Entry 8AAJ (X-ray diffraction, 3.70 A resolution); this record covers chains A and B of the 3 polymer chains in the assembly.

Chain A:
Molecule: Replication factor A
Source organism: Pyrococcus abyssi GE5
Reference sequence: G8ZHS0 (G8ZHS0_PYRAB); residues 1-358 here = UniProt positions 1-358
Sequence (358 residues; each row starts with the number of its first residue):
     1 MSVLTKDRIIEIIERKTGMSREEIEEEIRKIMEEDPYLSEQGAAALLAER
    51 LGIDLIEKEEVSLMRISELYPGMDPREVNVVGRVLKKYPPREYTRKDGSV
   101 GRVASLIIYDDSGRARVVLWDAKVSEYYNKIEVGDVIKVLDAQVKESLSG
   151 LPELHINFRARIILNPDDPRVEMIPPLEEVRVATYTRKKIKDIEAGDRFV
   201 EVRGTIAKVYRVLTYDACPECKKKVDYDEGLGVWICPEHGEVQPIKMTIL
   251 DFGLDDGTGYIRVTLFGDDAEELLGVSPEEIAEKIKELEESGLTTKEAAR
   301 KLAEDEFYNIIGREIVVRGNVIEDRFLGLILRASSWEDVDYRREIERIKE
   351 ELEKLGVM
Unresolved in the structure: 1
Differences from the reference sequence: engineered mutation Ser2 (Thr in G8ZHS0)
Metal / ion sites: Zn2+: Cys218, Cys221, Cys236, His239
Reported in the primary citation:
  - self-association interface (contacts with another copy of this molecule): Glu23, Glu27

Chain B:
Molecule: RPA32 subunit of the hetero-oligomeric complex involved in homologous recombination
Source organism: Pyrococcus abyssi GE5
Reference sequence: Q9V1Z1 (Q9V1Z1_PYRAB); residues 1-267 here correspond to UniProt positions 5-271 (UniProt number = residue number + 4)
Sequence (268 residues; each row starts with the number of its first residue; numbering starts at 0):
     0 MSKKRMPATRLYIKDILEGYFVKSEGDFEPNYLITKYARKVYRAKIVGTV
    50 VREPLIAEDETYGKFQVDDGTGVIWVLGFRDDTKFAKLVRKGDLVQVIGK
   100 IAEWRDDKQILVEGVSKVHPNMWILHRYETLKEKIEHIKKAKIALEIYNQ
   150 YGITAKSKVIAKNKGIEEELLEVIDELYGIMMEERSIEEPMEELLEEEIP
   200 EEKEENELLEKAKEDILNILRQKRTAISRKYILKKLGDKYDEETIDDAIT
   250 ELLAQGEIYEPETGYYKL
Unresolved in the structure: 0, 186-267
Differences from the reference sequence: initiating methionine (0); engineered mutation Ser1 (Met5 in Q9V1Z1)

Interface between chain A and chain B:
Contacting residue pairs (51; chain A residue first):
  Lys191(A) - Glu166(B)  salt bridge
  Arg203(A) - Glu128(B)  salt bridge
  Thr205(A) - Lys44(B)
  Thr205(A) - Gln95(B)
  Thr205(A) - Ile97(B)
  Ala207(A) - Arg4(B)
  Lys208(A) - Arg4(B)
  Asp255(A) - Pro6(B)
  Asp255(A) - Ala7(B)  hydrogen bond (side chain-backbone)
  Asp255(A) - Lys44(B)  salt bridge
  Asp256(A) - Lys44(B)
  Gly257(A) - Pro6(B)
  Gly257(A) - Ala7(B)
  Gly257(A) - Lys44(B)
  Thr258(A) - Pro6(B)
  Gly259(A) - Pro6(B)
  Tyr260(A) - Arg4(B)  hydrogen bond
  Glu304(A) - Lys83(B)  hydrogen bond (backbone-side chain)
  Tyr308(A) - Lys83(B)
  Tyr308(A) - Phe84(B)
  Tyr308(A) - Leu87(B)  hydrophobic
  Asn309(A) - Val114(B)
  Asn309(A) - Ser115(B)  hydrogen bond (backbone-side chain)
  Ile311(A) - Glu112(B)
  Ile311(A) - Gly113(B)
  Ile311(A) - Val114(B)  hydrogen bond (backbone-backbone)
  Ile311(A) - Ser115(B)
  Gly312(A) - Gln95(B)  hydrogen bond (backbone-side chain)
  Gly312(A) - Ser115(B)
  Glu314(A) - Arg9(B)  salt bridge
  Glu314(A) - Gln95(B)  hydrogen bond
  Glu314(A) - Met121(B)
  Tyr341(A) - His118(B)
  Tyr341(A) - Asn120(B)
  Tyr341(A) - Met121(B)  hydrophobic
  Tyr341(A) - Leu124(B)  hydrophobic
  Glu344(A) - Leu124(B)
  Ile345(A) - Ile123(B)  hydrophobic
  Ile345(A) - Leu124(B)  hydrophobic
  Ile345(A) - Tyr127(B)  hydrophobic
  Ile348(A) - Leu124(B)  hydrophobic
  Ile348(A) - Tyr127(B)  hydrophobic
  Ile348(A) - Glu128(B)
  Ile348(A) - Lys131(B)
  Lys349(A) - Tyr127(B)
  Glu351(A) - Lys131(B)  salt bridge
  Leu352(A) - Lys131(B)
  Leu355(A) - Ile134(B)  hydrophobic
  Leu355(A) - Glu135(B)
  Leu355(A) - Lys138(B)  hydrogen bond (backbone-side chain)
  Val357(A) - Ile134(B)  hydrophobic
Other interface residues (no listed pair), chain A (32 interface residues in all): Ile206, Tyr210, Asp305, Arg313, Val339, Gly356
Other interface residues (no listed pair), chain B (27 interface residues in all): Val117

Overview:
Chain A and chain B form an interface of 32 and 27 residues respectively, with 8 hydrogen bonds and 5 salt
bridges. Polar contacts include Lys191(A)-Glu166(B), Arg203(A)-Glu128(B) and Asp255(A)-Lys44(B). Cys218(A),
Cys221(A), Cys236(A) and His239(A) coordinate Zn2+. The paper reports a self-association interface involving
Glu23(A) and Glu27(A).
Here chain A is Replication factor A and chain B is RPA32 subunit of the hetero-oligomeric complex involved in
homologous recombination, both from Pyrococcus abyssi GE5. Entry 8AAJ (Crystal structure of the Pyrococcus
abyssi RPA (apo form)) was determined by X-ray diffraction together with 8AAS, 8C5Y, 8C5Z, 8OEJ and 8OEL from
the same study.
